PDB entry 7YSO | electron microscopy, 3.60 A resolution | chains A and B

# Chain A
Protein: Tubulin alpha-1B chain
From: Sus scrofa
Reference sequence: Q2XVP4 (TBA1B_PIG); residue numbers follow UniProt; this construct covers 1-451
Chain sequence (451 residues; each row starts with the number of its first residue):
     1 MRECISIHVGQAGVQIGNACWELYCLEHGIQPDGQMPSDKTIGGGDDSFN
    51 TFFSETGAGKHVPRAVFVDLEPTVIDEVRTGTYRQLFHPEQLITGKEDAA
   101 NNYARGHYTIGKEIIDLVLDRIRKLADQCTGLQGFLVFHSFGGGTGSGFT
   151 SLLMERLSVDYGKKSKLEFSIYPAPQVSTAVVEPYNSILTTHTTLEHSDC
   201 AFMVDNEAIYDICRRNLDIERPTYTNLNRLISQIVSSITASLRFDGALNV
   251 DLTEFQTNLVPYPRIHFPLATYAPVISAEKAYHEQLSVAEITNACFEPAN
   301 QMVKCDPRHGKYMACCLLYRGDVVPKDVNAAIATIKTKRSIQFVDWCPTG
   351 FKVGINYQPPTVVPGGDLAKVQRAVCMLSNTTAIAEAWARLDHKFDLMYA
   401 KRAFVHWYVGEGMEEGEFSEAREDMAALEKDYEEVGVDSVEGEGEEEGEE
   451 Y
Not modelled in the structure: 38-45, 439-451
Small-molecule neighbours: GTP (guanosine-5'-triphosphate): G10, Q11, A12, Q15, I16, D98, A99, A100, N101, S140, G142, G143, G144, T145, G146, I171, P173, V177, S178, T179, E183, N206, Y224, N228, I231
UniProt features mapped onto this chain:
  - motif: M1 to C4 (MREC motif)
  - active site: E254
  - binding site (GTP): G10, Q11, A12, Q15, E71, A99, S140, G143, G144, T145, G146, T179, E183, N206, Y224, N228, L252
  - binding site (Mg(2+)): E71
  - site: Y451 (Involved in polymerization)
  - modified residue: K40 (N6,N6,N6-trimethyllysine), S48 (Phosphoserine), S232 (Phosphoserine), Y282 (3'-nitrotyrosine), R339 (Omega-N-methylarginine), S439 (Phosphoserine), E443 (5-glutamyl polyglutamate), E445 (5-glutamyl polyglutamate), Y451 (3'-nitrotyrosine)
  - cross-link (Glycyl lysine isopeptide (Lys-Gly)): K326 (interchain with G-Cter in ubiquitin), K370 (interchain with G-Cter in ubiquitin)

# Chain B
Protein: Tubulin beta chain
From: Sus scrofa
Reference sequence: P02554 (TBB_PIG); the author numbering skips numbers that UniProt does not, so the offset changes along the chain: 1-44 = UniProt 1-44; 47-360 = UniProt 45-358; 369-455 = UniProt 359-445
Chain sequence (445 residues; row label = number of the first residue in the row; note: 10 numbers in that range are skipped by the numbering (no residue carries them; nothing is unmodelled there)):
     1 MREIVHIQAGQCGNQIGAKFWEVISDEHGIDPTGSYHGDSDLQL
    47 ERINVYYNEAAGNKYVPRAILVDLEPGTMDSVRSGPFGQIFRPDNFVFGQ
    97 SGAGNNWAKGHYTEGAELVDSVLDVVRKESESCDCLQGFQLTHSLGGGTG
   147 SGMGTLLISKIREEYPDRIMNTFSVVPSPKVSDTVVEPYNATLSVHQLVE
   197 NTDETYCIDNEALYDICFRTLKLTTPTYGDLNHLVSATMSGVTTCLRFPG
   247 QLNADLRKLAVNMVPFPRLHFFMPGFAPLTSRGSQQYRALTVPELTQQMF
   297 DAKNMMAACDPRHGRYLTVAAVFRGRMSMKEVDEQMLNVQNKNSSYFVEW
   347 IPNNVKTAVCDIPP
   369 RGLKMSATFIGNSTAIQELFKRISEQFTAMFRRKAFLHWYTGEGMDEMEF
   419 TEAESNMNDLVSEYQQYQDATADEQGEFEEEGEEDEA
Not modelled in the structure: 441-455
Small-molecule neighbours: GDP (guanosine-5'-diphosphate): G10, Q11, C12, Q15, E71, S140, G142, G143, G144, T145, G146, P173, S174, V177, S178, D179, E183, N206, L209, Y224, L227, N228
UniProt features mapped onto this chain:
  - motif: M1 to I4 (MREI motif)
  - binding site (GTP): Q11, E71, S140, G144, T145, G146, N206, N228
  - binding site (Mg(2+)): E71
  - modified residue: S40 (Phosphoserine), K60 (N6-acetyllysine), S174 (Phosphoserine), T287 (Phosphothreonine), T292 (Phosphothreonine), R320 (Omega-N-methylarginine), E448 (5-glutamyl polyglutamate)
  - cross-link (Glycyl lysine isopeptide (Lys-Gly)): K60 (interchain with G-Cter in ubiquitin), K326 (interchain with G-Cter in ubiquitin)

# Chain A / chain B interface
Pairs across the interface (57; chain A residue first):
  K96(A) with M1(B); D130(B), salt bridge; C131(B), hydrogen bond (backbone-side chain)
  E97(A) with M1(B); R164(B), salt bridge
  D98(A) with M1(B); D251(B); K254(B)
  A100(A) with R253(B); K254(B); V257(B)
  N101(A) with K254(B); V257(B)
  R105(A) with R253(B)
  P175(A) with N349(B); K352(B), hydrogen bond (backbone-side chain)
  S178(A) with K352(B)
  T179(A) with Q247(B); L248(B); N258(B)
  V181(A) with N258(B); N349(B); N350(B)
  R214(A) with K326(B)
  E220(A) with K326(B)
  R221(A) with M325(B), hydrogen bond; K326(B); D329(B), salt bridge
  Y224(A) with Q247(B)
  K394(A) with P348(B); N349(B), hydrogen bond
  L397(A) with E345(B); W346(B); P348(B), hydrophobic
  M398(A) with W346(B); I347(B), hydrophobic; P348(B)
  K401(A) with F262(B); W346(B); T439(B), hydrogen bond (side chain-backbone); A440(B)
  R402(A) with F262(B)
  A403(A) with P261(B); F262(B), hydrophobic; W346(B), hydrophobic; I347(B), hydrophobic
  F404(A) with V257(B); N258(B); V260(B); P261(B), hydrogen bond (backbone-backbone); T314(B); I347(B), hydrophobic
  H406(A) with P261(B), hydrogen bond (side chain-backbone); F262(B); P263(B)
  W407(A) with A256(B), hydrophobic; V260(B), hydrogen bond (side chain-backbone)
Also at the interface, not in a pair above, chain A (28 interface residues in all): Q11, Q176, V182, Y210, V405
Also at the interface, not in a pair above, chain B (33 interface residues in all): I165, D199, M259, A438

# Overview
Chain A and chain B form an interface of 28 and 33 residues respectively, with 8 hydrogen bonds and 3 salt
bridges. Polar contacts include K96(A)-D130(B), E97(A)-R164(B) and R221(A)-D329(B). Ligands of chain A: GTP.
Bound to chain B: GDP.
Chain A is Tubulin alpha-1B chain and chain B is Tubulin beta chain, both from Sus scrofa; the structure,
Tubulin heterodimer structure of GDP-1 state in solution, was determined by electron microscopy, deposited
together with 7YSN, 7YSP, 7YSQ and 7YSR.
